Entry 4D81 (X-ray diffraction, 2.40 A resolution); this record covers chain A.

# Chain A
Name: AAA ATPase, central domain protein
Organism: Metallosphaera sedula
Notes: fragment: aaa
Reference sequence: A0A088E656 (A0A088E656_9CREN); residue numbers follow UniProt; this construct covers 88-369
Amino-acid sequence (283 residues; row label = number of the first residue in the row):
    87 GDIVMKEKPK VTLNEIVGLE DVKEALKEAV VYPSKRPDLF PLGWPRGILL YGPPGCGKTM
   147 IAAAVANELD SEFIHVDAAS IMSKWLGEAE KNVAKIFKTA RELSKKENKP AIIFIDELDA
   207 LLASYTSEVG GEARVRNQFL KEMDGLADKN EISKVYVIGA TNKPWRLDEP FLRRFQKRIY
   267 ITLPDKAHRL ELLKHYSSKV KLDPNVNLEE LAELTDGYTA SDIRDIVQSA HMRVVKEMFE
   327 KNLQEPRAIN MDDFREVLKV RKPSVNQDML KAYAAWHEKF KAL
Not modelled in the structure: 87-96, 213-216, 364-369
Construct notes: expression tag (87)
Residues lining bound ligands: ADP (adenosine-5'-diphosphate): Glu101, Ile102, Val103, Gly104, Leu105, Pro139, Pro140, Gly141, Cys142, Gly143, Lys144, Thr145, Met146, His274, Leu278, Tyr282, Ala306, Ser307, Arg310
What the authors report for this chain:
  - binding site for ADP: Val103, Gly141, Cys142, Gly143, Lys144, Thr145, Met146, Leu278, Tyr282, Ala306, Arg310
  - mutagenesis - I89E: decreased catalytic activity

# In short
Ligands of chain A: ADP. The paper reports a binding site for ADP at Val103, Gly141 and Cys142 among others;
I89E reduces catalytic activity.
Chain A is AAA ATPase, central domain protein (Metallosphaera sedula); the structure, Metallosphera sedula
Vps4 crystal structure, was determined by X-ray diffraction together with 4D82 and 4D80 from the same study.
